Entry 6V2M (X-ray diffraction, 1.66 A resolution); this record covers chain A.

# Chain A
Name: Phosphoenolpyruvate carboxykinase (ATP)
Source organism: Escherichia coli
Notes: EC 4.1.1.49
UniProtKB: A0A400L9R1 (A0A400L9R1_ECOLX); numbering as in UniProt (aligned over 1-540)
Sequence (540 residues; numbered 1 to 540; the number before each row is that of its first residue):
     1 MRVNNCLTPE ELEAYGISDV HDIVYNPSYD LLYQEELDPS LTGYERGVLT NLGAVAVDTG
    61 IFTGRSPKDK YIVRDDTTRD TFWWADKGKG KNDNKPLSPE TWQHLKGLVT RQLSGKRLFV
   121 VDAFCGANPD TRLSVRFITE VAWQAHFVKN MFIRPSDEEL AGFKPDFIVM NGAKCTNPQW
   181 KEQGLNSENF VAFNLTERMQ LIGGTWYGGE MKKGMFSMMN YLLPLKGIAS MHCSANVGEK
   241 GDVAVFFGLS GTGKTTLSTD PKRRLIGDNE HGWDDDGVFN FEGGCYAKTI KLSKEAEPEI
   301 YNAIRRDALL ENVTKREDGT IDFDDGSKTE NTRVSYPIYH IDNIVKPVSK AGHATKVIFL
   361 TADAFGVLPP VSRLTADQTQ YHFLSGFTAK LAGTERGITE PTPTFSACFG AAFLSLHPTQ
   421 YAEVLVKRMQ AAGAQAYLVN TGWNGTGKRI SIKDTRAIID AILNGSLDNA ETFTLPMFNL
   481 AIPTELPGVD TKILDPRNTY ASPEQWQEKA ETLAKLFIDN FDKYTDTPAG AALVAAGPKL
Unresolved in the structure: 1-9
Differences from the reference sequence: conflict Glu10 (Gln in A0A400L9R1), Lys315 (Val in A0A400L9R1); engineered mutation Asn269 (Asp in A0A400L9R1)
Bound ions: Mg2+: Thr255, Tyr286 (together with ATP)
Small-molecule neighbours: ATP (adenosine-5'-triphosphate): Leu249, Ser250, Gly251, Thr252, Gly253, Lys254, Thr255, Thr256, Leu257, Asn269, Tyr286, Ala287, Lys288, Ile290, Glu297, Arg333, Thr441, Arg449, Ile450, Ser451, Ile452, Thr455

# In short
Ligands of chain A: ATP. Thr255 and Tyr286 form the Mg2+ site.
Chain A is Phosphoenolpyruvate carboxykinase (ATP) (Escherichia coli); the structure, Structure of Escherichia
coli Asp269Asn mutant phosphoenolpyruvate carboxykinase, was determined by X-ray diffraction (same publication
as 6V2N, 6V2L and 6COM).
